Entry 8FLW (electron microscopy, 3.58 A resolution); this record covers chains H and C of the 8 polymer chains in the assembly.

[Chain H]
Molecule: PGT145 DU303 Heavy
From: Homo sapiens
Chain sequence (252 residues; each row starts with the number of its first residue; note: 2 numbers in that range are skipped by the numbering (no residue carries them; nothing is unmodelled there); a row labelled like 52A-52C holds insertion residues (52A, then the next letters in order)):
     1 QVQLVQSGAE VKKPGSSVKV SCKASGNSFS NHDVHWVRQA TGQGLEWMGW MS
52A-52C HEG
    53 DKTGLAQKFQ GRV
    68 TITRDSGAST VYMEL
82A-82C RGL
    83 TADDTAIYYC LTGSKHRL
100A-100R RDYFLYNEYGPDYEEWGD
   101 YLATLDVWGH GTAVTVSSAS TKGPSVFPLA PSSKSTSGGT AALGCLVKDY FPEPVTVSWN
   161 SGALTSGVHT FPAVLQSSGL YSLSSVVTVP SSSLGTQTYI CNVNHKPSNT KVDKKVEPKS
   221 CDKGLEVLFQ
Unresolved in the structure: 119-230
Cystine bridges: Cys-22/Cys-92
Modified positions: Tyr-100F (O-sulfo-L-tyrosine; TYS); Tyr-100I (O-sulfo-L-tyrosine; TYS)

[Chain C]
Molecule: Envelope glycoprotein gp120
From: Human immunodeficiency virus 1
UniProtKB: Q2N0S6 (Q2N0S6_9HIV1); the construct lacks a stretch of the UniProt sequence and is renumbered around it, so the offset changes along the chain: 31-141 = UniProt 30-140; 150-185 = UniProt 141-176; 189-309 = UniProt 188-308; 312-321 = UniProt 309-318; 2 more segments
Chain sequence (481 residues; row label = number of the first residue in the row; note: 14 numbers in that range are skipped by the numbering (no residue carries them; nothing is unmodelled there); a row labelled like 185A-185K holds insertion residues (185A, then the next letters in order)):
    31 AENLWVTVYY GVPVWKDAET TLFCASDAKA YETEKHNVWA THACVPTDPN PQEIHLENVT
    91 EEFNMWKNNM VEQMHTDIIS LWDQSLKPCV KLTPLCVTLQ CTNVTNNITD D
   150 MRGELKNCSF NMTTELRDKK QKVYSLFYRL DVVQIN
185A-185K ENQGNRSNNSN
   189 KEYRLINCNT SACTQACPKV SFEPIPIHYC APAGFAILKC KDKKFNGTGP CPSVSTVQCT
   249 HGIKPVVSTQ LLLNGSLAEE EVMIRSENIT NNAKNILVQF NTPVQINCTR PNNNTRKSIR
   309 I
   312 GPGQAFYATG
  321A D
   322 IIGDIRQAHC NVSKATWNET LGKVVKQLRK HFGNNTIIRF ANSSGGDLEV TTHSFNCGGE
   382 FFYCNTSGLF NSTWISN
   400 TSVQGSNSTG SNDSITLPCR IKQIINMWQR IGQCMYAPPI QGVIRCVSNI TGLILTRDGG
   460 STNSTTETFR PGGGDMRDNW RSELYKYKVV KIEPLGVAPT RCKRRVVGRR RRRR
Unresolved in the structure: 31-32, 185A-185K, 400-409, 506-513
Cystine bridges: Cys-54/Cys-74, Cys-119/Cys-205, Cys-126/Cys-196, Cys-131/Cys-157, Cys-201/Cys-433, Cys-218/Cys-247, Cys-228/Cys-239, Cys-296/Cys-331, Cys-378/Cys-445, Cys-385/Cys-418
Covalent attachments: N-acetylglucosamine (NAG) linked to Asn-88, Asn-133, Asn-156, Asn-197, Asn-234, Asn-262, Asn-276, Asn-295, Asn-301, Asn-332, Asn-339, Asn-355, Asn-363, Asn-386, Asn-392, Asn-448; glycan linked to Asn-160
Construct notes: conflict Cys-201 (Ile200 in Q2N0S6), Asn-332 (Thr330 in Q2N0S6), Cys-433 (Ala430 in Q2N0S6), Cys-501 (Ala498 in Q2N0S6), Arg-509 (Glu506 in Q2N0S6), Arg-510 (Lys507 in Q2N0S6), Arg-512 (Ala509 in Q2N0S6), Arg-513 (Val510 in Q2N0S6)

[How chain H and chain C interact]
Residue-residue contacts - 14 pairs, chain H then chain C:
  Arg-100A(H) / Lys-169(C)
  Tyr-100C(H) / Asp-167(C)
  Phe-100D(H) / Arg-166(C)
  Phe-100D(H) / Asp-167(C)
  Phe-100D(H) / Lys-168(C)
  Phe-100D(H) / Lys-169(C)
  Leu-100E(H) / Arg-166(C)
  Tyr-100F(H) / Thr-123(C)
  Tyr-100F(H) / Pro-124(C)
  Tyr-100F(H) / Thr-162(C)
  Tyr-100F(H) / Arg-166(C)  hydrogen bond (backbone-backbone)
  Asn-100G(H) / Arg-166(C)  hydrogen bond
  Glu-100H(H) / Arg-166(C)  salt bridge
  Tyr-100I(H) / Lys-121(C)
From the paper, about this interface:
  - interface residues, chain C: Arg-166(C), Lys-169(C)

[Overview]
Chain H and chain C each contribute 8 residues to their interface; the contacts include 2 hydrogen bonds and 1
salt bridge. Among the polar pairs are Glu-100H(H)/Arg-166(C), Asn-100G(H)/Arg-166(C) and
Tyr-100F(H)/Arg-166(C). Covalently linked N-acetylglucosamine: at Asn-88(C), Asn-133(C), Asn-156(C),
Asn-197(C), Asn-234(C) and Asn-262(C) and 10 more. From the paper: interface residues Arg-166(C) and
Lys-169(C).
Here chain H is PGT145 DU303 Heavy (Homo sapiens) and chain C is Envelope glycoprotein gp120 (Human
immunodeficiency virus 1). Entry 8FLW (Cryo-EM Structure of PGT145 DU303 Fab in complex with BG505
DS-SOSIP.664) was determined by electron microscopy together with 8FK5 and 8FL1 from the same study.
